PDB entry 6B9Y | X-ray diffraction, 2.14 A resolution | chains A and B of the 5 polymer chains in the assembly

# Chain A
Protein: Trastuzumab Fab light chain
From: Homo sapiens
UniProt: P01834 (IGKC_HUMAN); residues 108-214 here correspond to UniProt positions 1-107 (UniProt number = residue number - 107)
Sequence (214 residues; row label = number of the first residue in the row):
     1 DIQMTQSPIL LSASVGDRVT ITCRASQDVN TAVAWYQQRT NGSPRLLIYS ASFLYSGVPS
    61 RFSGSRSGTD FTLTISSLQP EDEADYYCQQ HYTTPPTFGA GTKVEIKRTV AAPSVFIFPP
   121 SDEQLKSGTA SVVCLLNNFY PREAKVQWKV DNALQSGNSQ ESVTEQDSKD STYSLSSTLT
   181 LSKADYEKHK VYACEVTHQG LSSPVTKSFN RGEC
Cystine bridges: Cys-23/Cys-88, Cys-134/Cys-194

# Chain B
Protein: Trastuzumab Fab heavy chain
From: Homo sapiens
UniProt: Q6GMX6 (Q6GMX6_HUMAN); residues 109-223 here correspond to UniProt positions 124-238 (UniProt number = residue number + 15)
Sequence (223 residues; numbered 1 to 223; the number before each row is that of its first residue):
     1 EVQLVESGGG LVQPGGSLRL SCAASGFNIK DTYIHWVRQS PGKGLEWVAR IYPTNGYTRY
    61 ADSVKGRFTI SADTSKNTAY LQMNSLRAED TAIYYCSRWG GDGFYAMDYW GQGTLVTVSS
   121 ASTKGPSVFP LAPSSKSTSG GTAALGCLVK DYFPEPVTVS WNSGALTSGV HTFPCVLQSS
   181 GLYSLSSVVT VPSSSLGTQT YICNVNHKPS NTKVDKKVEP KSC
Construct notes: engineered mutation Cys-175 (Ala190 in Q6GMX6)
Cystine bridges: Cys-22/Cys-96, Cys-147/Cys-203

# How chain A and chain B interact
Cross-chain cystine bridges: Cys-214(A)/Cys-223(B)
Pairs across the interface (74):
  Ala-34(A) / Ala-106(B)  hydrophobic
  Tyr-36(A) / Ala-106(B)
  Tyr-36(A) / Met-107(B)  hydrogen bond (side chain-backbone)
  Tyr-36(A) / Trp-110(B)
  Gln-38(A) / Gln-39(B)  hydrogen bond
  Gln-38(A) / Tyr-95(B)  hydrogen bond
  Gly-42(A) / Tyr-95(B)
  Ser-43(A) / Tyr-95(B)
  Ser-43(A) / Trp-110(B)
  Ser-43(A) / Gly-111(B)  hydrogen bond (side chain-backbone)
  Pro-44(A) / Trp-110(B)
  Leu-46(A) / Ala-106(B)  hydrophobic
  Leu-46(A) / Met-107(B)
  Leu-46(A) / Asp-108(B)
  Tyr-49(A) / Phe-104(B)
  Tyr-49(A) / Ala-106(B)  hydrophobic
  Tyr-55(A) / Phe-104(B)  hydrophobic
  Tyr-55(A) / Asp-108(B)  hydrogen bond
  Tyr-55(A) / Tyr-109(B)
  Tyr-87(A) / Gln-39(B)
  Tyr-87(A) / Leu-45(B)  hydrophobic
  His-91(A) / Trp-99(B)
  His-91(A) / Tyr-105(B)
  Thr-94(A) / Trp-47(B)
  Thr-94(A) / Arg-50(B)  hydrogen bond
  Thr-94(A) / Arg-59(B)
  Pro-95(A) / Trp-47(B)  hydrophobic
  Pro-96(A) / Trp-47(B)
  Phe-98(A) / Leu-45(B)  hydrophobic
  Phe-116(A) / Lys-136(B)
  Phe-116(A) / Ser-137(B)
  Phe-116(A) / Thr-138(B)
  Phe-116(A) / Ser-139(B)
  Phe-116(A) / Ala-144(B)  hydrophobic
  Ile-117(A) / Lys-136(B)  hydrogen bond (backbone-backbone)
  Phe-118(A) / Leu-131(B)
  Phe-118(A) / Ala-132(B)
  Phe-118(A) / Ser-137(B)
  Phe-118(A) / Ala-144(B)
  Ser-121(A) / Phe-129(B)
  Ser-121(A) / Pro-130(B)
  Asp-122(A) / Lys-221(B)
  Glu-123(A) / Phe-129(B)
  Glu-123(A) / Pro-130(B)
  Glu-123(A) / Lys-216(B)  salt bridge
  Gln-124(A) / Phe-129(B)
  Gln-124(A) / Lys-150(B)
  Thr-129(A) / Lys-150(B)
  Ser-131(A) / Leu-148(B)
  Ser-131(A) / Lys-150(B)
  Val-133(A) / Leu-131(B)  hydrophobic
  Leu-135(A) / Ala-144(B)  hydrophobic
  Leu-135(A) / Phe-173(B)  hydrophobic
  Asn-137(A) / His-171(B)
  Asn-137(A) / Thr-190(B)  hydrogen bond
  Asn-138(A) / His-171(B)  hydrogen bond
  Gln-160(A) / Val-176(B)
  Gln-160(A) / Leu-177(B)  hydrogen bond (side chain-backbone)
  Gln-160(A) / Gln-178(B)
  Glu-161(A) / Val-176(B)
  Ser-162(A) / Phe-173(B)
  Ser-162(A) / Pro-174(B)  hydrogen bond (side chain-backbone)
  Ser-162(A) / Val-176(B)
  Val-163(A) / Pro-174(B)
  Thr-164(A) / Phe-173(B)
  Ser-174(A) / His-171(B)  hydrogen bond
  Ser-174(A) / Phe-173(B)
  Leu-175(A) / Phe-173(B)
  Ser-176(A) / Phe-173(B)
  Lys-207(A) / Lys-136(B)
  Ser-208(A) / Lys-136(B)  hydrogen bond (backbone-side chain)
  Phe-209(A) / Lys-136(B)
  Glu-213(A) / Lys-136(B)
  Cys-214(A) / Cys-223(B)  disulfide
Also at the interface, not in a pair above, chain A (43 interface residues in all): Gln-89, Asp-167
Also at the interface, not in a pair above, chain B (41 interface residues in all): Val-37, Glu-46, Leu-145, Thr-172, Val-188

# In short
Chain A and chain B form an interface of 43 and 41 residues respectively, with 1 disulfide bond, 13 hydrogen
bonds and 1 salt bridge. Polar pairs include Glu-123(A)/Lys-216(B), Tyr-36(A)/Met-107(B) and
Gln-38(A)/Gln-39(B).
Here chain A is Trastuzumab Fab light chain and chain B is Trastuzumab Fab heavy chain, both from Homo
sapiens. Entry 6B9Y (Trastuzumab Fab v3 in complex with 5-phenyl meditope variant) was determined by X-ray
diffraction, deposited together with 6B9Z, 6BAE and 6BAH.
